PDB entry 6A6H | X-ray diffraction, 2.31 A resolution | chains A and C of the 3 polymer chains in the assembly

[Chain A]
Protein: MHC class I antigen
Source organism: Sus scrofa
Reference sequence: Q8MHU4 (Q8MHU4_PIG); residues 1-275 here correspond to UniProt positions 25-299 (UniProt number = residue number + 24)
Sequence (275 residues; each row starts with the number of its first residue):
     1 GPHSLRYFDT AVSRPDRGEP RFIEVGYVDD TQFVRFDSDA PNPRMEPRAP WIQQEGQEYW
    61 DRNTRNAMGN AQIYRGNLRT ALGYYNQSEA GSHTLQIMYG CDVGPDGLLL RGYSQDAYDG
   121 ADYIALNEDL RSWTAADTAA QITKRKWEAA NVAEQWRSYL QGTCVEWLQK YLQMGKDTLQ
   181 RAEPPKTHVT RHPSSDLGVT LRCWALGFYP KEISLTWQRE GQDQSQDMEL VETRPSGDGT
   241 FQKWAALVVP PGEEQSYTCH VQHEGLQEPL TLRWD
Disulfide bonds: Cys-101/Cys-164, Cys-203/Cys-259

[Chain C]
Protein: Met-thr-ala-his-ile-val-val-pro-tyr
Sequence (9 residues; numbered 1 to 9; the number before each row is that of its first residue):
     1 MTAHIVVPY

[How chain A and chain C interact]
Contacting residue pairs - 41 pairs, chain A then chain C:
  Leu-5(A) / Met-1(C)
  Tyr-7(A) / Met-1(C)  hydrogen bond (side chain-backbone)
  Tyr-7(A) / Thr-2(C)  hydrogen bond (side chain-backbone)
  Glu-24(A) / Thr-2(C)
  Met-45(A) / Thr-2(C)
  Tyr-59(A) / Met-1(C)  hydrophobic
  Arg-62(A) / Met-1(C)  hydrogen bond
  Asn-63(A) / Met-1(C)
  Asn-63(A) / Thr-2(C)  hydrogen bond
  Asn-66(A) / Thr-2(C)  hydrogen bond (side chain-backbone)
  Asn-66(A) / Ala-3(C)
  Asn-66(A) / His-4(C)
  Asn-70(A) / Ala-3(C)  hydrogen bond (side chain-backbone)
  Asn-70(A) / Ile-5(C)
  Ile-73(A) / Ile-5(C)
  Ile-73(A) / Val-6(C)
  Ile-73(A) / Val-7(C)
  Asn-77(A) / Pro-8(C)
  Asn-77(A) / Tyr-9(C)
  Thr-80(A) / Tyr-9(C)
  Tyr-99(A) / Thr-2(C)
  Tyr-99(A) / Ala-3(C)  hydrogen bond (side chain-backbone)
  Tyr-123(A) / Tyr-9(C)  hydrogen bond
  Thr-143(A) / Tyr-9(C)
  Lys-146(A) / Val-7(C)
  Lys-146(A) / Pro-8(C)
  Lys-146(A) / Tyr-9(C)
  Trp-147(A) / Val-7(C)
  Trp-147(A) / Tyr-9(C)  hydrogen bond (side chain-backbone)
  Val-152(A) / Ile-5(C)  hydrophobic
  Val-152(A) / Val-7(C)  hydrophobic
  Gln-155(A) / Ile-5(C)
  Gln-155(A) / Val-6(C)
  Trp-156(A) / Ala-3(C)  hydrophobic
  Trp-156(A) / Ile-5(C)
  Tyr-159(A) / Met-1(C)  hydrogen bond (side chain-backbone)
  Tyr-159(A) / Thr-2(C)
  Tyr-159(A) / Ala-3(C)  hydrophobic
  Thr-163(A) / Met-1(C)
  Trp-167(A) / Met-1(C)  hydrophobic
  Tyr-171(A) / Met-1(C)  hydrogen bond (side chain-backbone)
Other interface residues (no listed pair), chain A (26 interface residues in all): Tyr-84, Ala-150

[Summary]
The interface between chain A and chain C involves 26 residues on one side and 9 on the other; the contacts
include 11 hydrogen bonds. Polar pairs include Tyr-7(A)/Met-1(C), Tyr-7(A)/Thr-2(C) and Arg-62(A)/Met-1(C).
Here chain A is MHC class I antigen (Sus scrofa) and chain C is Met-thr-ala-his-ile-val-val-pro-tyr. Entry
6A6H (Crystal Structure of Swine Major Histocompatibility Complex Class I SLA-2*040202 For 2.3 Angstrom) was
determined by X-ray diffraction.
